Entry 8IJA (electron microscopy, 2.69 A resolution); this record covers chains C and S of the 5 polymer chains in the assembly.

# Chain C
Protein: Guanine nucleotide-binding protein G(i) subunit alpha-1
Source organism: Homo sapiens
UniProt: P63096 (GNAI1_HUMAN); residues 4-354 here = UniProt positions 4-354
Amino-acid sequence (351 residues; row label = number of the first residue in the row):
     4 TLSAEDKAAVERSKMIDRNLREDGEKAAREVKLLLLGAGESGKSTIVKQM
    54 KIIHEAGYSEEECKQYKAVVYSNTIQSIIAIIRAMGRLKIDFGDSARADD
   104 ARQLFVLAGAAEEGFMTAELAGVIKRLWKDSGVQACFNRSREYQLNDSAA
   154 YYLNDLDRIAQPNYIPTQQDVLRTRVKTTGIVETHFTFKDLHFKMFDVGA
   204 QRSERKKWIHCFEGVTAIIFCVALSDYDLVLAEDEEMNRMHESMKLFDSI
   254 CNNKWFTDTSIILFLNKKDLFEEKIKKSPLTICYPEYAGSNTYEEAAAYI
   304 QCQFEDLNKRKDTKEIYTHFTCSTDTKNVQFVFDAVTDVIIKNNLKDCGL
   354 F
Not modelled in the structure: 54-181, 234-240
Construct notes: engineered mutation Ala203 (Gly in P63096), Ser326 (Ala in P63096)
Curated features (UniProtKB/Swiss-Prot):
  - region: Lys35 to Thr48 (G1 motif), Asp173 to Thr181 (G2 motif), Phe196 to Gly202, Gln204, Arg205 (G3 motif), Ile265 to Asp272 (G4 motif), Thr324, Cys325, Thr327 to Thr329 (G5 motif)
  - binding site (GTP): Glu43 to Thr48, Ser151, Leu175 to Thr181, Asp200 to Gly202, Gln204, Asn269 to Asp272
  - binding site (Mg(2+)): Ser47, Thr181
  - modified residue: Arg178 (ADP-ribosylarginine), Gln204 (Deamidated glutamine), Cys351 (ADP-ribosylcysteine)
  - natural variant: Gly40 (G40C: In NEDHISB; G40R: In NEDHISB), Gly45 (G45D: In NEDHISB), Thr48 (T48I: In NEDHISB; T48K: In NEDHISB), Gln52 (Q52P: In NEDHISB), Ser75 (deletion: In NEDHISB; uncertain significance), Gln172 (deletion: In NEDHISB), Asp173 (D173V: In NEDHISB), Glu186 to Phe189 (deletion: In NEDHISB; uncertain significance), Cys224 (C224Y: In NEDHISB), Lys270 (K270N: In NEDHISB; K270R: In NEDHISB), Asp272 (D272G: In NEDHISB), Val332 (V332E: In NEDHISB; uncertain significance)
  - mutagenesis: Gly42 (G42R: Abolishes switch to an activated conformation and dissociation from beta and gamma subunits upon GTP binding. Abolishes interaction with RGS family members), Glu116 (E116L: Enhances interaction (inactive GDP-bound) with RGS14), Gln147 (Q147L: Enhances interaction (inactive GDP-bound) with RGS14), Glu245 (E245L: Enhances interaction (inactive GDP-bound) with RGS14)

# Chain S
Protein: scFv16
Source organism: Homo sapiens
Notes: antibody fragment or engineered binder
Amino-acid sequence (248 residues; each row starts with the number of its first residue; note: 2 numbers in that range are skipped by the numbering (no residue carries them; nothing is unmodelled there); a row labelled like 121A-121O holds insertion residues (121A, then the next letters in order)):
     1 DVQLVESGGGLVQPGGSRKLSCSASGFAFSSFGMHWVRQAPEKGLEWVAY
    51 ISSGSGTIYYADTVKGRFTISRDDPKNTLFLQMTSLRSEDTAMYYCVRSI
   101 YYYGSSPFDFWGQGTTLTVSS
121A-121O GGGGSGGGGSGGGGS
   124 SDIVMTQATSSVPVTPGESVSISCRSSKSLLHSNGNTYLYWFLQRPGQSP
   174 QLLIYRMSNLASGVPDRFSGSGSGTAFTLTISRLEAEDVGVYYCMQHLEY
   224 PLTFGAGTKLEL
Not modelled in the structure: 121A-121O
Cystine bridges: Cys22-Cys96, Cys147-Cys217

# Interface between chain C and chain S
Contacting residue pairs (26):
  Thr4(C) with His155(S)
  Ser6(C) with His155(S); Asn157(S); Tyr161(S), hydrogen bond
  Ala7(C) with His220(S); Leu221(S); Tyr223(S), hydrophobic
  Glu8(C) with Tyr101(S); Pro107(S); Tyr161(S); Tyr163(S), hydrogen bond; Arg179(S), salt bridge; His220(S)
  Asp9(C) with Asn157(S), hydrogen bond; Tyr161(S), hydrogen bond
  Ala11(C) with Tyr101(S), hydrophobic
  Ala12(C) with Tyr101(S)
  Glu14(C) with Ser52(S); Ser53(S); Gly56(S); Thr57(S), hydrogen bond
  Arg15(C) with Ile100(S); Tyr101(S); Tyr102(S)
  Met18(C) with Ser53(S); Gly54(S)
Also at the interface, not in a pair above, chain C (11 interface residues in all): Leu5
Also at the interface, not in a pair above, chain S (19 interface residues in all): Ser31, Tyr50

# In short
Chain C and chain S form an interface of 11 and 19 residues respectively, with 5 hydrogen bonds and 1 salt
bridge. Polar contacts include Glu8(C)-Arg179(S), Ser6(C)-Tyr161(S) and Glu8(C)-Tyr163(S).
Here chain C is Guanine nucleotide-binding protein G(i) subunit alpha-1 and chain S is scFv16, both from Homo
sapiens. Entry 8IJA (Cryo-EM structure of human HCAR2-Gi complex with niacin) was determined by electron
microscopy, deposited together with 8IJ3, 8IJB and 8IJD.
